Entry 2XO5 (X-ray diffraction, 2.70 A resolution); this record covers chains C and F.

# Chain C
Protein: Ribonucleoside-diphosphate reductase 1 subunit alpha
Organism: Escherichia coli
Notes: EC 1.17.4.1; fragment: catalytic subunit, residues 1-761
UniProt: P00452 (RIR1_ECOLI); residues 1-761 here = UniProt positions 1-761
Sequence (761 residues; each row starts with the number of its first residue):
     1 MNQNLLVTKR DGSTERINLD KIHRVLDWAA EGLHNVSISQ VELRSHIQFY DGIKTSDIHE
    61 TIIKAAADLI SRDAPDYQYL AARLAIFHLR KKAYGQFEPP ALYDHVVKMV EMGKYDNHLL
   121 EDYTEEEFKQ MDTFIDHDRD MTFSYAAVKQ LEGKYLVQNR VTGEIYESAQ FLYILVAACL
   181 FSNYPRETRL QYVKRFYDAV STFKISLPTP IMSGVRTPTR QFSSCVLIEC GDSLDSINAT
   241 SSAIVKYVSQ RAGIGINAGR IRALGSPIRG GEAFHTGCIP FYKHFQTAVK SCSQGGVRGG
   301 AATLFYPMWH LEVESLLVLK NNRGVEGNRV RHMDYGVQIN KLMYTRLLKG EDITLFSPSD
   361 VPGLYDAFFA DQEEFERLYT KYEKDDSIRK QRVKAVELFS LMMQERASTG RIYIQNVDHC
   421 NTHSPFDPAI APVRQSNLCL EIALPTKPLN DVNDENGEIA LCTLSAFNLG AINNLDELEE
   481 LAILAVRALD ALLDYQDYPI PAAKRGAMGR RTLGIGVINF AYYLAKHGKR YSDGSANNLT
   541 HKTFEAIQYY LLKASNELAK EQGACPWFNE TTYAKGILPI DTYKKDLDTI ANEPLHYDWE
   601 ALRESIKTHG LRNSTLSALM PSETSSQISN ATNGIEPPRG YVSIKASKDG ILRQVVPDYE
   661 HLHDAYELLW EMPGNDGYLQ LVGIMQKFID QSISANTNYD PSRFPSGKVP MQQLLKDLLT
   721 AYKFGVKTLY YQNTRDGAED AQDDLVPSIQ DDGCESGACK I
Not modelled in the structure: 1-3, 738-761
Modified positions: Tyr-731 (3-amino-l-tyrosine; TY2)
Swiss-Prot annotation at these positions:
  - active site: Asn-437 (Proton acceptor), Cys-439 (Cysteine radical intermediate), Glu-441 (Proton acceptor)
  - binding site (ATP): Lys-9, Glu-15 to Lys-21, Thr-55, Lys-91
  - binding site (GDP): Thr-209, Asn-437, Glu-441, Glu-623 to Ser-625
  - binding site (dTTP): Asp-232 to Leu-234, Arg-262, Arg-269
  - site: Cys-225 (Important for hydrogen atom transfer), Cys-462 (Important for hydrogen atom transfer), Tyr-730 (Important for electron transfer), Cys-754 (Interacts with thioredoxin/glutaredoxin), Cys-759 (Interacts with thioredoxin/glutaredoxin)
  - modified residue: Lys-283 (N6-acetyllysine)
  - natural variant: Met-1 to Asn-2 (deletion: In 15% of the chains), Met-1 (deletion: In 30% of the chains)
  - mutagenesis: Glu-441 (E441A/Q: Loss of activity; E441D: Decrease in activity), Tyr-730 (Y730F: Loss of activity)
What the authors report for this chain:
  - catalytic residues: Cys-439 (citing earlier work)

# Chain F
Protein: Ribonucleoside-diphosphate reductase 1 subunit beta
Notes: fragment: r1 binding peptide
UniProt: P69924 (RIR2_ECOLI); residues 356-375 here correspond to UniProt positions 357-376 (UniProt number = residue number + 1)
Sequence (20 residues; row label = number of the first residue in the row):
   356 YLVGQIDSEV DTDDLSNFQL
Not modelled in the structure: 356-359

# Interface between chain C and chain F
Pairs across the interface (36; chain C residue first):
  Lys-341(C) with Leu-375(F)
  Tyr-344(C) with Leu-375(F), hydrophobic
  Thr-345(C) with Leu-375(F)
  Leu-348(C) with Thr-367(F); Leu-370(F); Ser-371(F); Phe-373(F); Leu-375(F), hydrophobic
  Gly-350(C) with Thr-367(F)
  Val-396(C) with Val-365(F), hydrophobic
  Ser-400(C) with Val-365(F)
  Gln-404(C) with Ile-361(F)
  Lys-584(C) with Leu-375(F), hydrogen bond (side chain-backbone)
  Asp-586(C) with Leu-375(F)
  Lys-708(C) with Gln-360(F); Asp-362(F)
  Val-709(C) with Gln-360(F), hydrogen bond (backbone-backbone); Ile-361(F); Asp-362(F), hydrogen bond (backbone-backbone)
  Pro-710(C) with Asp-362(F)
  Met-711(C) with Asp-362(F), hydrogen bond (backbone-backbone); Val-365(F), hydrophobic
  Gln-712(C) with Glu-364(F); Val-365(F); Asp-366(F), hydrogen bond (side chain-backbone); Asp-369(F), hydrogen bond; Leu-370(F)
  Leu-714(C) with Ile-361(F), hydrophobic
  Leu-715(C) with Val-365(F), hydrophobic
  Leu-719(C) with Phe-373(F); Leu-375(F), hydrophobic
  Thr-720(C) with Phe-373(F)
  Tyr-722(C) with Leu-375(F)
  Lys-723(C) with Phe-373(F); Gln-374(F), hydrogen bond (side chain-backbone); Leu-375(F)
Other interface residues (no listed pair), chain C (24 interface residues in all): Leu-347, Ala-407, Gly-707
Other interface residues (no listed pair), chain F (14 interface residues in all): Ser-363

# In short
Chain C and chain F form an interface of 24 and 14 residues respectively; the contacts include 7 hydrogen
bonds. Polar contacts include Lys-584(C)/Leu-375(F), Gln-712(C)/Asp-366(F) and Gln-712(C)/Asp-369(F). From
UniProt: 3 active-site residues, 10 ATP-binding residues, 6 GDP-binding residues and 5 dTTP-binding residues
on chain C. From the paper: the catalytic residue Cys-439(C).
Chain C is Ribonucleoside-diphosphate reductase 1 subunit alpha (Escherichia coli) and chain F is
Ribonucleoside-diphosphate reductase 1 subunit beta; the structure, Ribonucleotide reductase Y731NH2Y modified
R1 subunit of E. coli, was determined by X-ray diffraction together with 2XO4 from the same study.
